Entry 4G2R (X-ray diffraction, 2.28 A resolution); this record covers chains A and B.

Chain A (and B):
Molecule: AccD6, Carboxyltransferase beta-subunit of Acyl-CoA Carboxylase
Source organism: Mycobacterium tuberculosis
Notes: EC 6.4.1.3; chain B of this document is another copy of the same molecule, construct and numbering; everything in this record applies to it too
UniProtKB: P63407 (PCC6_MYCTU); numbering as in UniProt (aligned over 1-473)
Sequence (473 residues; each row starts with the number of its first residue):
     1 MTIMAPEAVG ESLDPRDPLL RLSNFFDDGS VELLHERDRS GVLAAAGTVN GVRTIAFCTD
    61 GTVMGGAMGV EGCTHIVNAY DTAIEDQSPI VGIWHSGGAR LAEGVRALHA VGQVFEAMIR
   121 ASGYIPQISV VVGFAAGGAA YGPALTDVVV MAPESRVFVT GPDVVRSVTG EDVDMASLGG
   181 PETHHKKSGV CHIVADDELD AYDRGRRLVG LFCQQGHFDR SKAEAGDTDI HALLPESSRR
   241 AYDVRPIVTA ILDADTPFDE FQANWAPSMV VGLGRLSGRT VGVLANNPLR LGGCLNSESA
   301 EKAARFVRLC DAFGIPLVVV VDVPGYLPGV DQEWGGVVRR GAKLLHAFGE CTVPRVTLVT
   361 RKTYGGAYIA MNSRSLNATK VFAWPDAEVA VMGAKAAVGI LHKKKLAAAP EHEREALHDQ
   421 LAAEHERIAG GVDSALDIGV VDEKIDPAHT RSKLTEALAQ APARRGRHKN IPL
Disordered / not traced: 1-12, 163-175, 301, 467-473 (chain B: 1-13, 163-174, 467-473)
Ligand contacts:
  - HALOXYFOP INHIBITOR, R enantiomer (H1L; (2R)-2-(4-{[3-chloro-5-(trifluoromethyl)pyridin-2-yl]oxy}phenoxy)propanoic acid), molecule 1: G98, A99, L108, V111, F115, G137, G138, Y141, V159
  - HALOXYFOP INHIBITOR, R enantiomer (H1L), molecule 2: V131, A140, Y141, P143, A144, V149, M151, V157, V159, S177, H184, H185, S188, V190, C191
  - HALOXYFOP INHIBITOR, R enantiomer (H1L), molecule 3: L295, Y326, V337, V338, G341, G366, A367, I369, A370, V391
  - HALOXYFOP INHIBITOR, R enantiomer (H1L), molecule 4: Q332, E333, W334, G335, V338
Reported in the primary citation:
  - catalytic residues: G137, G138, G336, A367 (by similarity / conservation)
  - binding site for HALOXYFOP INHIBITOR, R enantiomer: A99, G137, G138, Y141, M151, V157, H184, H185, S188, V190, L295, Y326, W334, V337, V338, G341, G366, A370
  - conformationally variable residues (loop rearrangement, side-chain flip): A99, Y141, M151, V157, Y326
  - specificity-determining residues: V111 (proposed by the authors, not directly observed)

How chain A and chain B interact:
Residue-residue contacts (106):
  L101(A) with V391(B), hydrophobic; M392(B), hydrophobic; A397(B); I400(B), hydrophobic
  G104(A) with V391(B)
  V105(A) with V389(B); A390(B), hydrophobic; I438(B), hydrophobic; V440(B), hydrophobic
  R106(A) with I438(B)
  L108(A) with G365(B); Y368(B), hydrophobic; I369(B), hydrophobic; A390(B); V391(B)
  H109(A) with R374(B); S375(B); V440(B)
  G112(A) with I369(B); S375(B)
  Q113(A) with S375(B)
  F115(A) with L345(B), hydrophobic; I369(B), hydrophobic
  E116(A) with S375(B); N377(B), hydrogen bond
  I119(A) with L345(B); H346(B); E350(B)
  S122(A) with H346(B), hydrogen bond
  Y141(A) with V337(B); V338(B), hydrogen bond (side chain-backbone); G341(B); A342(B), hydrogen bond (side chain-backbone); L345(B), hydrophobic
  A144(A) with V338(B), hydrophobic
  L145(A) with A342(B), hydrophobic
  V159(A) with Y326(B), hydrophobic; W334(B), hydrophobic
  T160(A) with Y326(B); W334(B)
  G161(A) with Y326(B); W334(B)
  P162(A) with C294(B), hydrophobic; G325(B); Y326(B); L327(B)
  A176(A) with W334(B)
  S177(A) with W334(B)
  S188(A) with R339(B), hydrogen bond (backbone-side chain)
  W265(A) with R339(B)
  C294(A) with P162(B), hydrophobic
  R305(A) with R340(B)
  P324(A) with P162(B)
  Y326(A) with T160(B); G161(B); P162(B)
  L327(A) with P162(B)
  Q332(A) with M175(B), hydrogen bond (side chain-backbone)
  W334(A) with V159(B), hydrophobic; T160(B); G161(B); S177(B)
  V337(A) with Y141(B)
  V338(A) with Y141(B), hydrogen bond (backbone-side chain); A144(B), hydrophobic; V190(B), hydrophobic
  R339(A) with S188(B), hydrogen bond (side chain-backbone); W265(B); E301(B), salt bridge
  R340(A) with E301(B), salt bridge; R305(B); R340(B)
  G341(A) with Y141(B)
  A342(A) with Y141(B), hydrogen bond (backbone-side chain); L145(B), hydrophobic
  L345(A) with F115(B), hydrophobic; I119(B); Y141(B), hydrophobic; L145(B), hydrophobic
  H346(A) with I119(B); S122(B), hydrogen bond
  E350(A) with I119(B)
  G365(A) with L108(B)
  Y368(A) with L108(B), hydrophobic
  I369(A) with L108(B); V111(B), hydrophobic; G112(B); F115(B), hydrophobic
  R374(A) with H109(B)
  S375(A) with H109(B); G112(B); Q113(B); E116(B)
  N377(A) with E116(B), hydrogen bond
  V389(A) with V105(B)
  A390(A) with L108(B)
  V391(A) with G104(B); L108(B), hydrophobic
  A397(A) with L101(B)
  I400(A) with L101(B), hydrophobic
  L401(A) with L101(B), hydrophobic
  D437(A) with R106(B), salt bridge
  I438(A) with V105(B), hydrophobic; R106(B)
  V440(A) with V105(B), hydrophobic; H109(B)
Also at the interface, not in a pair above, chain A (63 interface residues in all): A102, V111, G189, V190, G335, K343, G349, L376, M392
Also at the interface, not in a pair above, chain B (64 interface residues in all): A102, A176, G189, P324, G335, K343, G349, L376, L401

Summary:
The interface between chain A and chain B involves 63 residues on one side and 64 on the other, with 11
hydrogen bonds and 3 salt bridges. Among the polar pairs are R339(A)-E301(B), R340(A)-E301(B) and
D437(A)-R106(B). From the paper: catalytic residues G137(A), G138(A) and G336(A) among others; a binding site
for HALOXYFOP INHIBITOR, R enantiomer at A99(A), G137(A) and G138(A) among others.
Both chains are AccD6, Carboxyltransferase beta-subunit of Acyl-CoA Carboxylase (Mycobacterium tuberculosis).
Entry 4G2R (Crystal Structure of the carboxyltransferase subunit of ACC (AccD6) in complex with inhibitor
haloxyfop from Mycobacterium ...) was determined by X-ray diffraction together with 4FB8 from the same study.
